Entry 8AFZ (electron microscopy, 10.00 A resolution (very low resolution: no residue pairs are listed; an interface is given only as per-side residue counts)); this record covers chains B and C of the 3 polymer chains in the assembly.

== Chain B ==
Protein: Sorting nexin-5
Organism: Homo sapiens
Reference sequence: Q9Y5X3 (SNX5_HUMAN); residue numbers follow UniProt; this construct covers 1-404
Sequence (404 residues; each row starts with the number of its first residue):
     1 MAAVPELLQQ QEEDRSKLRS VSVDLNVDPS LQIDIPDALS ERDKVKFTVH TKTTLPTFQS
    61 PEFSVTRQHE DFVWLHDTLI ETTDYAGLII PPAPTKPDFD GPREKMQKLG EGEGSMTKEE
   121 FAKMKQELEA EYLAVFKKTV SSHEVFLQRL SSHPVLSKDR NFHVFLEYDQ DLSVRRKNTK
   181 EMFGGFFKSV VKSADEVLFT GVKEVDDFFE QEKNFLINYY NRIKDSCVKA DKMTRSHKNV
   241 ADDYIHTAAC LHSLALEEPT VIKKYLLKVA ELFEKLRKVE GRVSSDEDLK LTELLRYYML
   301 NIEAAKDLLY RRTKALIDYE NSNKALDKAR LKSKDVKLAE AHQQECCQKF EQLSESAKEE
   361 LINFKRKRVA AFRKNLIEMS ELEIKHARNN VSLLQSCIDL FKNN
Not modelled in the structure: 1-28
UniProt features mapped onto this chain:
  - region: Phe183 to Thr200 (Membrane-binding amphipathic helix)
  - binding site (a 1,2-diacyl-sn-glycero-3-phospho-(1D-myo-inositol-4,5-bisphosphate)): Ser40 to Lys46, Phe99 to Lys105, Glu113 to Met116
  - modified residue: Ala2 (N-acetylalanine), Ser193 (Phosphoserine), Lys275 (N6-acetyllysine)
  - mutagenesis: Phe186 to Phe187 (No effect on dimerization), Lys224 (K224E: Decreaes phosphoinositide binding, including PtdIns(3,4)P2 and PtdIns(3P); when associated with E-235, E-324, E-328 and E-330), Arg235 (R235E: Decreaes phosphoinositide binding, including PtdIns(3,4)P2 and PtdIns(3P); when associated with E-224, E-324, E-328 and E-330), Glu280 (E280A: Enables homodimerization; when associated with A-383), Lys324 (K324E: Decreaes phosphoinositide binding, including PtdIns(3,4)P2 and PtdIns(3P); when associated with E-224, E-235, E-328 and E-330), Lys328 (K328E: Decreaes phosphoinositide binding, including PtdIns(3,4)P2 and PtdIns(3P); when associated with E-224, E-235, E-324 and E-330), Arg330 (R330E: Decreaes phosphoinositide binding, including PtdIns(3,4)P2 and PtdIns(3P); when associated with E-224, E-235, E-324 and E-328), Glu383 (E383A: Enables homodimerization; when associated with A-280)
Reported in the primary citation:
  - mutagenesis - E280H: increased binding to SNX5 homodimerization
  - mutagenesis - Y219A/M233A/V240A/R368A: unchanged binding to Sorting nexin-1
  - mutagenesis - Y219A/M233A/V240A/R368A/I398A/F401A: abolished binding to SNX1 
  - mutagenesis - Y219A/M233A/V240A/R368A/I398A/F401A: unchanged binding to wild-type (WT) SNX1

== Chain C ==
Protein: Cation-independent mannose-6-phosphate receptor
Organism: Homo sapiens
Reference sequence: P11717 (MPRI_HUMAN); the construct has insertions or renumbered stretches relative to UniProt, so the offset changes along the chain: 171-180 = UniProt 2347-2356; 191-200 = UniProt 2368-2377
Sequence (31 residues; numbered 171 to 200 plus 11 insertion-coded residues; 10 numbers in that range are skipped by the numbering (no residue carries them; nothing is unmodelled there); the number before each row is that of its first residue; a row labelled like 180A-180K holds insertion residues (180A, then the next letters in order)):
   171 SNVSYKYSKV
180A-180K NKEEETDENET
   191 EWLMEEIQLP
Not modelled in the structure: 180A-180K
UniProt features mapped onto this chain:
  - modified residue: Lys176 (N6-acetyllysine)

== Interface between chain B and chain C ==
At this resolution (10 A) residue pairs are not listed: 15 residues of chain B and 11 of chain C lie at the interface.

== In short ==
The interface between chain B and chain C involves 15 residues on one side and 11 on the other. UniProt lists
18 residues binding 1,2-diacyl-sn-glycero-3-phospho-(1D-myo-inositol-4,5-bisphosphate) and 9 mutagenesis sites
on chain B. The paper reports that E280H of chain B increases binding to SNX5 homodimerization;
Y219A/M233A/V240A/R368A/I398A/F401A of chain B abolish binding to SNX1.
Here chain B is Sorting nexin-5 and chain C is Cation-independent mannose-6-phosphate receptor, both from Homo
sapiens. Entry 8AFZ (Architecture of the ESCPE-1 membrane coat) was determined by electron microscopy.
